Entry 5HFB (X-ray diffraction, 1.62 A resolution); this record covers chains A and B.

Chain A:
Molecule: Disks large homolog 4
Organism: Rattus norvegicus
Notes: fragment: PDZ-3 domain
UniProt: P31016 (DLG4_RAT); numbering as in UniProt (aligned over 302-402)
Chain sequence (119 residues; numbered 297 to 415; the number before each row is that of its first residue):
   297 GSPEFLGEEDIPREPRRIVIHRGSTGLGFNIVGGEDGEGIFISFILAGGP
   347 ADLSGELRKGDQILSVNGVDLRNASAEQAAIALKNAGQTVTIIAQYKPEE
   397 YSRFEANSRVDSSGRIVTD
Disordered / not traced: 297-298
Differences from the reference sequence: expression tag (297-301, 403-415); engineered mutation Ala372 (His in P31016)
Reported in the primary citation:
  - mutagenesis - G330T: unchanged binding to Cysteine-rich PDZ-binding protein (chain B)
  - mutagenesis - G330T, H372A: increased binding to Cysteine-rich PDZ-binding protein (chain B)

Chain B:
Molecule: Cysteine-rich PDZ-binding protein
Notes: fragment: PDZ3-binding domain
UniProt: Q792Q4 (CRIPT_RAT); residues 1-9 here correspond to UniProt positions 93-101 (UniProt number = residue number + 92)
Chain sequence (9 residues; each row starts with the number of its first residue):
     1 TKNYKQTSV
Disordered / not traced: 1-3
Swiss-Prot annotation at these positions:
  - region: Asn3 to Val9 (Sufficient for interaction with DLG4), Gln6 to Val9 (PDZ3-binding)

Interface between chain A and chain B:
Residue-residue contacts (21; chain A residue first):
  Gly322(A) with Val9(B)
  Leu323(A) with Val9(B), hydrogen bond (backbone-backbone)
  Gly324(A) with Val9(B), hydrogen bond (backbone-backbone)
  Phe325(A) with Ser8(B); Val9(B), hydrogen bond (backbone-backbone)
  Asn326(A) with Gln6(B), hydrogen bond; Thr7(B), hydrogen bond (side chain-backbone); Ser8(B), hydrogen bond
  Ile327(A) with Lys5(B); Gln6(B); Thr7(B), hydrogen bond (backbone-backbone)
  Val328(A) with Tyr4(B), hydrophobic; Lys5(B); Gln6(B)
  Gly329(A) with Lys5(B)
  Glu331(A) with Tyr4(B); Lys5(B)
  Ser339(A) with Gln6(B), hydrogen bond
  Ala372(A) with Lys5(B)
  Ala376(A) with Thr7(B)
  Lys380(A) with Ser8(B)
Other interface residues (no listed pair), chain A (14 interface residues in all): Leu379

Overview:
The interface between chain A and chain B involves 14 residues on one side and 6 on the other, with 8 hydrogen
bonds. Polar pairs include Gly324(A)-Val9(B), Asn326(A)-Gln6(B) and Asn326(A)-Thr7(B). From the paper: G330T
and H372A of chain A increase binding to Cysteine-rich PDZ-binding protein (chain B); G330T of chain A leaves
binding to Cysteine-rich PDZ-binding protein (chain B) unchanged.
Chain A is Disks large homolog 4 (Rattus norvegicus) and chain B is Cysteine-rich PDZ-binding protein; the
structure, The third PDZ domain from the synaptic protein PSD-95 (H372A mutant) in complex with a C-terminal
..., was determined by X-ray diffraction (same publication as 5HEB, 5HED, 5HEY, 5HF1, 5HFC and 5HFF).
